Entry 6MKD (X-ray diffraction, 3.20 A resolution); this record covers chains C and A of the 4 polymer chains in the assembly.

Chain C:
Protein: H-2 class II histocompatibility antigen, A-B alpha chain
Organism: Mus musculus
UniProt: P14434 (HA2B_MOUSE); residues 0-178 here correspond to UniProt positions 27-205 (UniProt number = residue number + 27)
Sequence (179 residues; row label = number of the first residue in the row; numbering starts at 0):
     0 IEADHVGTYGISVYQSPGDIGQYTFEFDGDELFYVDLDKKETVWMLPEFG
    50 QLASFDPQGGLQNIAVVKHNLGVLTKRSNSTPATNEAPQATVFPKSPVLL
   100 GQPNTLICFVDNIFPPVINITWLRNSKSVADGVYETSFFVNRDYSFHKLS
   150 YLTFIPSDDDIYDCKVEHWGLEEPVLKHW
Disordered / not traced: 102-103, 121-123, 130-131, 153, 158-161, 178
Disulfides: Cys-107/Cys-163

Chain A:
Protein: 4699 TCR alpha chain
Organism: Mus musculus
Sequence (208 residues; row label = number of the first residue in the row; note: 1 number in that range is skipped by the numbering (no residue carries it; nothing is unmodelled there); numbering starts at 0):
     0 MQQVRQSPQSLTVWEGETAILNCSYENSAFDYFPWYQQFPGEGPALLIAI
    50 RSVSD
    56 KKEDGRFTIFFNKREKKLSLHITDSQPGDSATYFCAASDTGANTGKLTFG
   106 HGTILRVHPNIQNPDPAVYQLRDSKSSDKSVCLFTDFDSQTNVSQSKDSD
   156 VYITDKCVLDMRSMDFKSNSAVAWSNKSDFACANAFNNSIIPEDTFFPSP
   206 ESS
Disordered / not traced: 0, 117, 130-134, 182-184, 204-208
Disulfides: Cys-22/Cys-90, Cys-137/Cys-187

How chain C and chain A interact:
Pairs across the interface (9):
  Asp-55(C) with Thr-99(A)
  Gln-57(C) with Asn-98(A); Thr-99(A)
  Gly-58(C) with Ala-97(A); Asn-98(A), hydrogen bond (backbone-backbone)
  Gln-61(C) with Asn-98(A), hydrogen bond (side chain-backbone); Thr-99(A); Gly-100(A)
  Asn-62(C) with Asn-98(A)

In short:
The interface between chain C and chain A involves 5 residues on one side and 4 on the other, with 2 hydrogen
bonds. Among the polar pairs are Gln-61(C)/Asn-98(A) and Gly-58(C)/Asn-98(A).
Chain C is H-2 class II histocompatibility antigen, A-B alpha chain and chain A is 4699 TCR alpha chain, both
from Mus musculus; the structure, 4699 TCR bound to I-Ab Padi4, was determined by X-ray diffraction (same
publication as 6MKR, 6MNG, 6MNM, 6MNN and 6MNO).
